PDB entry 5ENW | X-ray diffraction, 1.85 A resolution | chains A and B of the 3 polymer chains in the assembly

Chain A:
Name: HLA class I histocompatibility antigen, A-2 alpha chain
Organism: Homo sapiens
UniProt: P01892 (1A02_HUMAN); residues 1-274 here correspond to UniProt positions 25-298 (UniProt number = residue number + 24)
Amino-acid sequence (274 residues; each row starts with the number of its first residue):
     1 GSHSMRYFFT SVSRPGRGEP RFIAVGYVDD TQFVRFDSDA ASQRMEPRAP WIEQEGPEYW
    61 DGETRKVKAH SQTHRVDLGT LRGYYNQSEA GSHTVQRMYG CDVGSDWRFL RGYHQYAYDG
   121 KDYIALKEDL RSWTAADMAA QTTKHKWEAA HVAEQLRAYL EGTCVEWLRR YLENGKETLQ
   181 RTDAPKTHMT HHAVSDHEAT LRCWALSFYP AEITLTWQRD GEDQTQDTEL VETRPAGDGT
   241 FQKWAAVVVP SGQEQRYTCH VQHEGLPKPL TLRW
Disulfide bonds: Cys101-Cys164, Cys203-Cys259

Chain B:
Name: Beta-2-microglobulin
Organism: Homo sapiens
UniProt: P61769 (B2MG_HUMAN); residues 1-99 here correspond to UniProt positions 21-119 (UniProt number = residue number + 20)
Amino-acid sequence (99 residues; row label = number of the first residue in the row):
     1 IQRTPKIQVY SRHPAENGKS NFLNCYVSGF HPSDIEVDLL KNGERIEKVE HSDLSFSKDW
    61 SFYLLYYTEF TPTEKDEYAC RVNHVTLSQP KIVKWDRDM
Swiss-Prot annotation at these positions:
  - modified residue: Gln2 (Pyrrolidone carboxylic acid)
  - glycosylation: Ile1 (N-linked (Glc) (glycation) isoleucine), Lys19 (N-linked (Glc) (glycation) lysine), Lys41 (N-linked (Glc) (glycation) lysine), Lys48 (N-linked (Glc) (glycation) lysine), Lys58 (N-linked (Glc) (glycation) lysine), Lys91 (N-linked (Glc) (glycation) lysine), Lys94 (N-linked (Glc) (glycation) lysine)
Disulfide bonds: Cys25-Cys80

How chain A and chain B interact:
Contacting residue pairs - 53 pairs, chain A then chain B:
  Phe8(A) with Ser55(B); Phe56(B)
  Phe9(A) with Phe56(B)
  Thr10(A) with Phe56(B); Phe62(B)
  Val12(A) with Ser33(B)
  Ile23(A) with Leu54(B)
  Val25(A) with Asp53(B); Leu54(B); Ser55(B)
  Tyr27(A) with Ser55(B); Tyr63(B), hydrogen bond
  Gln32(A) with Asp53(B), hydrogen bond
  Arg35(A) with Asp53(B), salt bridge
  Arg48(A) with Asp53(B), salt bridge
  Gln96(A) with His31(B), hydrogen bond; Phe56(B); Trp60(B), hydrogen bond (side chain-backbone); Phe62(B)
  Arg97(A) with Phe56(B)
  Gln115(A) with Trp60(B)
  Tyr116(A) with Trp60(B)
  Ala117(A) with Trp60(B), hydrophobic
  Asp119(A) with Ile1(B), hydrogen bond (backbone-backbone); His31(B)
  Gly120(A) with Ile1(B); His31(B)
  Asp122(A) with Trp60(B), hydrogen bond
  His188(A) with Met99(B), hydrogen bond (side chain-backbone)
  Thr190(A) with Met99(B)
  Arg202(A) with Asp98(B), salt bridge
  Trp204(A) with Asp98(B); Met99(B), hydrophobic
  Leu206(A) with Met99(B), hydrophobic
  Val231(A) with Gln8(B)
  Glu232(A) with Lys6(B), salt bridge; Gln8(B), hydrogen bond (backbone-side chain); Tyr26(B); Ser28(B), hydrogen bond
  Arg234(A) with Gln8(B), hydrogen bond; Tyr10(B); Met99(B)
  Pro235(A) with Tyr10(B), hydrogen bond (backbone-side chain); Asn24(B); Tyr26(B)
  Ala236(A) with Arg12(B), hydrogen bond (backbone-side chain); Asn24(B), hydrogen bond (backbone-side chain)
  Gly237(A) with Arg12(B), hydrogen bond (backbone-side chain); Leu65(B)
  Gln242(A) with Tyr10(B); Ser11(B), hydrogen bond (side chain-backbone); Arg12(B), hydrogen bond (side chain-backbone); Met99(B)
Interface residues without a listed pair, chain A (36 interface residues in all): Thr94, Met98, Lys121, His192, Thr233, Asp238
Interface residues without a listed pair, chain B (25 interface residues in all): Arg3, His13, Pro14, Asp59

Overview:
Chain A and chain B form an interface of 36 and 25 residues respectively; the contacts include 16 hydrogen
bonds and 4 salt bridges. Polar contacts include Arg35(A)-Asp53(B), Arg48(A)-Asp53(B) and Arg202(A)-Asp98(B).
Chain A is HLA class I histocompatibility antigen, A-2 alpha chain and chain B is Beta-2-microglobulin, both
from Homo sapiens; the structure, Structure of HLA-A2:01 with peptide G9L, was determined by X-ray diffraction
(same publication as 5EOT, 5F7D, 5F9J, 5FA3, 5FA4 and 5FDW).
